5OEQ - chain A; structure by X-ray diffraction, 2.25 A resolution.

[Chain A]
Molecule: Decaprenylphosphoryl-beta-D-ribose oxidase
From: Mycobacterium tuberculosis (strain ATCC 25618 / H37Rv)
UniProtKB: I6X8C4 (I6X8C4_MYCTU); residue numbers follow UniProt; this construct covers 1-461
Chain sequence (477 residues; row label = number of the first residue in the row; numbers below 1 keep their minus sign (Met-15 is residue -15)):
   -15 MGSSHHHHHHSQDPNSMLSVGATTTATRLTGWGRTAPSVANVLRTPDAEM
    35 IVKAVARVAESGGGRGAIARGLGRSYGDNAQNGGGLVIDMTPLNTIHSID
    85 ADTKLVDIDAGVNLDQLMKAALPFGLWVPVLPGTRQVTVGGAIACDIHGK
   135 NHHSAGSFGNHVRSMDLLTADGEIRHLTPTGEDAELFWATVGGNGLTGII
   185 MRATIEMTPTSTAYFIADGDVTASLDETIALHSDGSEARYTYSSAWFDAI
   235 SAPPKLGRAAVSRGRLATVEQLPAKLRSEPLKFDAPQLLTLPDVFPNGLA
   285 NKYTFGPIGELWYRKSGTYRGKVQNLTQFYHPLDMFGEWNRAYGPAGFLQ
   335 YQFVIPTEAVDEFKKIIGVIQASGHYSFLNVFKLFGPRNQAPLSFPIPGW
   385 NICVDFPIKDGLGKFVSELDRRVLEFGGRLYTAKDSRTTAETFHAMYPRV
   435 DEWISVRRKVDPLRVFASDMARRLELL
Unresolved in the structure: -15 to 6, 269-283, 317-330
Construct notes: initiating methionine (-15); expression tag (-14 to 0)
Ligand contacts:
  - FAD (flavin-adenine dinucleotide): Trp16, Ile52, Ala53, Arg54, Gly55, Leu56, Gly57, Arg58, Ser59, Tyr60, Asn63, Ala64, Met74, Ala94, Pro116, Gly117, Thr118, Gln120, Val121, Thr122, Gly124, Gly125, Ala126, Ala128, Cys129, Ile131, His132, Asn178, Gly179, Gly182, Ile183, Ile184, Tyr415, Ala417, Lys418
  - P95 (N-[3-(pyrimidin-2-ylcarbamoyl)thiophen-2-yl]-[1,3]thiazolo[4,5-c]pyridine-2-carboxamide): Tyr60, Gly117, His132, Gly133, Lys134, Ser228, Trp230, Tyr314, Pro316, Gln334, Gln336, Val365, Lys367, Phe369, Asn385, Cys387, Lys418

[Overview]
Chain A binds flavin-adenine dinucleotide and compound P95.
Chain A is Decaprenylphosphoryl-beta-D-ribose oxidase (Mycobacterium tuberculosis (strain ATCC 25618 /
H37Rv)); the structure, Mycobacterium tuberculosis DprE1 in complex with inhibitor TCA020, was determined by
X-ray diffraction, deposited together with 5OEL, 5OEP and 5W0C.
